PDB entry 7XML | electron microscopy, 3.20 A resolution | chains A and B of the 4 polymer chains in the assembly

Chain A (and B):
Protein: Enolase
Source organism: Bacillus subtilis (strain 168)
Notes: EC 4.2.1.11; chain B of this document is another copy of the same molecule, construct and numbering; everything in this record applies to it too
UniProt: P37869 (ENO_BACSU); residue numbers follow UniProt; this construct covers 1-430
Sequence (430 residues; each row starts with the number of its first residue):
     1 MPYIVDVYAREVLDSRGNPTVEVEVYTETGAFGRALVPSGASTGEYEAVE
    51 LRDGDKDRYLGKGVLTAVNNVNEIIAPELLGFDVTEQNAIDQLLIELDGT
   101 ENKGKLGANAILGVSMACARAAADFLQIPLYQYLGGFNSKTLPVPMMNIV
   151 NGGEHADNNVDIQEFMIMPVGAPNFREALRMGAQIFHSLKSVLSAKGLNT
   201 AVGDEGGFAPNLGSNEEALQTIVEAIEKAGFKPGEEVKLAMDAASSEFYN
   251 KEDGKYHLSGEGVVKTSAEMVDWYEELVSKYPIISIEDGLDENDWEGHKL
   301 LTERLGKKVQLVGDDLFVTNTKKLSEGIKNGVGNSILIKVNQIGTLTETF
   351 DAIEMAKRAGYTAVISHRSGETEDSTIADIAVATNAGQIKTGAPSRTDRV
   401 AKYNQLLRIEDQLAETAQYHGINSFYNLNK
Disordered / not traced: 429-430
UniProt features mapped onto this chain:
  - active site: E205 (Proton donor), K339 (Proton acceptor)
  - binding site ((2R)-2-phosphoglycerate): Q163, K339, R368, S369, K390
  - binding site (Mg(2+)): D242, E287, D314
  - modified residue: T141 (Phosphothreonine), S259 (Phosphoserine), Y281 (Phosphotyrosine), S325 (Phosphoserine)
  - mutagenesis: N102 to L126 (Protein is no longer secreted), K103 to K105 (Behaves like wild-type, protein is secreted normally), A108 to N109 (Protein is not stable), A110 to C118 (Protein is no longer secreted), A110 to L112 (Protein is not stable), V114 to S115 (Protein is stable, no secretion), M116 to C118 (About 10-fold less protein, not secreted), A119 to A121 (Expressed 3-4-fold less than wild-type, not secreted), A122 to D124 (Expressed 3-4-fold less than wild-type, not secreted), F125 to Q127 (Behaves like wild-type, protein is secreted normally)

How chain A and chain B interact:
Contacting residue pairs (41):
  Q87(A) - F137(B)
  N88(A) - F137(B)
  N88(A) - T416(B)
  L126(A) - L126(B)
  L126(A) - I128(B)  hydrophobic
  I128(A) - L126(B)  hydrophobic
  Y133(A) - G136(B)
  Y133(A) - F137(B)  hydrogen bond (backbone-backbone)
  L134(A) - G136(B)
  L134(A) - F137(B)  hydrophobic
  G135(A) - G136(B)
  G136(A) - Y133(B)
  G136(A) - L134(B)
  G136(A) - G135(B)
  G136(A) - G136(B)
  F137(A) - Q87(B)
  F137(A) - N88(B)
  F137(A) - Y133(B)  hydrogen bond (backbone-backbone)
  F137(A) - L134(B)  hydrophobic
  F137(A) - L346(B)
  F137(A) - F350(B)  hydrophobic
  N138(A) - T347(B)
  N138(A) - F350(B)
  N138(A) - D351(B)  hydrogen bond
  K140(A) - D351(B)  salt bridge
  L346(A) - F137(B)
  T347(A) - N138(B)
  F350(A) - F137(B)  hydrophobic
  F350(A) - N138(B)
  D351(A) - N138(B)  hydrogen bond
  D351(A) - K140(B)  salt bridge
  E354(A) - K357(B)  salt bridge
  K357(A) - E354(B)  salt bridge
  K357(A) - K357(B)
  R358(A) - H420(B)
  R358(A) - N423(B)
  R358(A) - Y426(B)
  T416(A) - N88(B)
  H420(A) - R358(B)
  N423(A) - R358(B)
  Y426(A) - R358(B)
Other interface residues (no listed pair), chain A (25 interface residues in all): Q92, N385, E415
Other interface residues (no listed pair), chain B (25 interface residues in all): Q92, N385, E415

Summary:
Chain A and chain B each contribute 25 residues to their interface, with 4 hydrogen bonds and 4 salt bridges.
Polar contacts include K140(A)-D351(B), E354(A)-K357(B) and N138(A)-D351(B).
Chain A and chain B are both Enolase (Bacillus subtilis (strain 168)); the structure, Cryo-EM structure of
PEIP-Bs_enolase complex, was determined by electron microscopy.
